PDB entry 1IYW | X-ray diffraction, 4.00 A resolution | chain A

# Chain A
Molecule: Valyl-tRNA Synthetase
Source organism: Thermus thermophilus
Notes: EC 6.1.1.9
UniProt: P96142 (SYV_THETH); residues 1-862 here = UniProt positions 1-862
Chain sequence (862 residues; numbered 1 to 862; the number before each row is that of its first residue):
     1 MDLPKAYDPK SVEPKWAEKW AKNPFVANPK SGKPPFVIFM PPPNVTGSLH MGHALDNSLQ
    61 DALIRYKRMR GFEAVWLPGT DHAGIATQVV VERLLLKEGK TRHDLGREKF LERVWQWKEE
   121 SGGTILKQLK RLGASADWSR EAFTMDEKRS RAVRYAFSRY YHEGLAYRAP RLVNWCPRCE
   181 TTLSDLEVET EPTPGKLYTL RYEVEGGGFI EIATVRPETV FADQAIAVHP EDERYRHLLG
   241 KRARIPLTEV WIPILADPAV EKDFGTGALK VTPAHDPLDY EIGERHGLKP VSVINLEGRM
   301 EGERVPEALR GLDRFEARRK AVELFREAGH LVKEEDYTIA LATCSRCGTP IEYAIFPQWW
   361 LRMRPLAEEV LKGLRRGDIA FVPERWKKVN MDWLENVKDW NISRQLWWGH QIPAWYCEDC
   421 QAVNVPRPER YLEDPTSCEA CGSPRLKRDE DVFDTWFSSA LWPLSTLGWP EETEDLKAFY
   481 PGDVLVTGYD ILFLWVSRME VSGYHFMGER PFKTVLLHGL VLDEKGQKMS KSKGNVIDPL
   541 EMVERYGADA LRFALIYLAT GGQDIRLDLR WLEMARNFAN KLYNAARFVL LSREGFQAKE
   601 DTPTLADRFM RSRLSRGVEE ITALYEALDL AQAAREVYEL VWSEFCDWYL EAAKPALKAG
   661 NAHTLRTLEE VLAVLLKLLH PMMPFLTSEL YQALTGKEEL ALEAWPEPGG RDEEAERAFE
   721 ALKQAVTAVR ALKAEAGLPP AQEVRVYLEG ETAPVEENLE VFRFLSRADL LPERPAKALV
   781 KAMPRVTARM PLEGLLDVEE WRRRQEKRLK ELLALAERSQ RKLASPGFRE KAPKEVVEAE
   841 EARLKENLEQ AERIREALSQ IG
Curated features (UniProtKB/Swiss-Prot):
  - region (Interaction with tRNA): Arg576 to Arg587, Cys646 to Glu651, Leu815 to Asn847
  - motif: Asn44 to His53 ('HIGH' region), Lys528 to Ser532 ('KMSKS' region)
  - binding site (L-valine): Pro42, Asn44, Asp81
  - binding site (AMP): His50, His53, Thr487, Gly488, Asp490, His518, Val521, Met529
  - binding site (Zn(2+)): Cys176, Cys179, Cys344, Cys347, Cys417, Cys420, Cys438, Cys441
  - binding site (ATP): Lys531
  - site: Arg570 (Interaction with tRNA)
From the paper describing this entry:
  - mutagenesis - R818A/R843A: unchanged catalytic activity

# In short
From UniProt: 3 L-valine-binding residues, 8 AMP-binding residues, 8 Zn2+-binding residues and ATP-binding
residue Lys531. From the paper: R818A/R843A leave catalytic activity unchanged.
Chain A is Valyl-tRNA Synthetase (Thermus thermophilus); the structure, Preliminary Structure of Thermus
thermophilus Ligand-Free Valyl-tRNA Synthetase, was determined by X-ray diffraction together with 1IVS from
the same study.
